Entry 2REX (X-ray diffraction, 2.30 A resolution); this record covers chains A and B.

Chain A:
Molecule: Plexin-B1
From: Homo sapiens
Reference sequence: O43157 (PLXB1_HUMAN); numbering as in UniProt (aligned over 1743-1862)
Amino-acid sequence (121 residues; numbered 1742 to 1862; the number before each row is that of its first residue):
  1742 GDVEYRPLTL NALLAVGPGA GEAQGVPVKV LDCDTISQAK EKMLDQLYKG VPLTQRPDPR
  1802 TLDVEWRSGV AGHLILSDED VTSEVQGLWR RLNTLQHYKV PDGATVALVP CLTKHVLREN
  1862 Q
Not modelled in the structure: 1742-1745, 1853-1862
Differences from the reference sequence: expression tag (1742)
UniProt features mapped onto this chain:
  - site: Leu-1815 (Important for interaction with RAC1 and RND1)
  - mutagenesis: Leu-1815 (L1815F/P: Abolishes interaction with RAC1 and RND1)

Chain B:
Molecule: Rho-related GTP-binding protein Rho6
From: Homo sapiens
Reference sequence: Q92730 (RND1_HUMAN); residue numbers follow UniProt; this construct covers 5-200
Amino-acid sequence (197 residues; each row starts with the number of its first residue):
     4 GRAPQPVVAR CKLVLVGDVQ CGKTAMLQVL AKDCYPETYV PTVFENYTAC LETEEQRVEL
    64 SLWDTSGSPY YDNVRPLCYS DSDAVLLCFD ISRPETVDSA LKKWRTEILD YCPSTRVLLI
   124 GCKTDLRTDL STLMELSHQK QAPISYEQGC AIAKQLGAEI YLEGSAFTSE KSIHSIFRTA
   184 SMLCLNKPSP LPQKSPV
Not modelled in the structure: 4-12, 56-58, 101-102, 189-200
Cystine bridges: Cys-14/Cys-187
Differences from the reference sequence: expression tag (4)
Ion coordination: Mg2+: Thr-27, Thr-45 (together with GMP-PNP); Ca2+: Tyr-38, Glu-40
Residues lining bound ligands: GMP-PNP (GNP; phosphoaminophosphonic acid-guanylate ester): Asp-21, Val-22, Gln-23, Cys-24, Gly-25, Lys-26, Thr-27, Ala-28, Tyr-38, Pro-39, Glu-40, Thr-41, Tyr-42, Val-43, Pro-44, Thr-45, Thr-68, Ser-69, Gly-70, Lys-126, Asp-128, Leu-129, Ser-168, Ala-169, Phe-170
UniProt features mapped onto this chain:
  - motif: Tyr-42 to Tyr-50 (Effector region)
  - binding site (GTP): Gln-23 to Ala-28, Tyr-38 to Thr-45, Asp-67 to Ser-71, Cys-125 to Asp-128, Ala-169, Phe-170
  - mutagenesis: Thr-27 (T27N: Impairs interaction with UBXD5), Thr-45 (T45A: Abolishes interaction with UBXD5)

How chain A and chain B interact:
Contacting residue pairs (27; chain A residue first):
  Trp-1807(A) with Phe-47(B), hydrophobic; Val-77(B), hydrophobic
  Ser-1809(A) with Phe-47(B)
  Gly-1810(A) with Glu-48(B)
  Val-1811(A) with Glu-48(B), hydrogen bond (backbone-side chain)
  Ala-1812(A) with Glu-48(B), hydrogen bond (backbone-side chain); Asn-49(B)
  Gly-1813(A) with Phe-47(B); Glu-48(B), hydrogen bond (backbone-side chain)
  His-1814(A) with Phe-47(B); Trp-66(B)
  Leu-1815(A) with Phe-47(B), hydrophobic; Val-77(B), hydrophobic; Leu-80(B); Cys-81(B), hydrophobic
  Ile-1816(A) with Leu-80(B)
  Asp-1821(A) with Leu-80(B)
  Val-1822(A) with Tyr-114(B)
  Thr-1823(A) with Asn-76(B); Leu-80(B)
  His-1838(A) with Asn-76(B), hydrogen bond (backbone-side chain)
  Tyr-1839(A) with Asn-76(B); Val-77(B); Leu-80(B), hydrophobic
  Lys-1840(A) with Tyr-73(B); Tyr-74(B); Asn-76(B)
Other interface residues (no listed pair), chain A (16 interface residues in all): Leu-1817
Other interface residues (no listed pair), chain B (13 interface residues in all): Val-46, Pro-79

Overview:
16 residues of chain A and 13 residues of chain B are in contact; the contacts include 4 hydrogen bonds. Among
the polar pairs are Val-1811(A)/Glu-48(B), Ala-1812(A)/Glu-48(B) and Gly-1813(A)/Glu-48(B). Ligands of chain
B: GMP-PNP.
Chain A is Plexin-B1 and chain B is Rho-related GTP-binding protein Rho6, both from Homo sapiens; the
structure, Crystal structure of the effector domain of PLXNB1 bound with Rnd1 GTPase, was determined by X-ray
diffraction.
